4N69 - chain A; structure by X-ray diffraction, 1.80 A resolution.

Chain A:
Molecule: Serine Acetyltransferase Apoenzyme
From: Glycine max
Notes: EC 2.3.1.30
UniProtKB: I1KHY6 (I1KHY6_SOYBN); residues 1-286 here = UniProt positions 1-286
Sequence (286 residues; each row starts with the number of its first residue):
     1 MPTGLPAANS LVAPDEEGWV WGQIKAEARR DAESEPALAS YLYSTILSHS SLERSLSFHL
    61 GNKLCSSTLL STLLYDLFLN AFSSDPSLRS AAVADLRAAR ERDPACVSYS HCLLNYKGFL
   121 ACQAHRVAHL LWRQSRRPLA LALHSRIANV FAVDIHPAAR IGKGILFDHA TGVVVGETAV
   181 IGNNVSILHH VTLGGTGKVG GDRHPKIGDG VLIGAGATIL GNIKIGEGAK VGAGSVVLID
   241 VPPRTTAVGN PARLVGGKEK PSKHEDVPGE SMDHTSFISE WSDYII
Not modelled in the structure: 1-12, 256-286
Residues lining bound ligands: serine (SER): Pro104, Ala105, Asp168, His169, Gly194, Gly195, Gly197, Arg203, His204
Reported in the primary citation:
  - binding site for serine: Asp168, His169, Arg203, His204
  - self-association interface (contacts with another copy of this molecule); pairs are residue here / residue on that copy: Asp154-His169
  - conformationally variable residues (order/disorder transition): Leu193 to Pro205
  - catalytic residues: His169
  - catalytic residues: Asp154, His189 (proposed by the authors, not directly observed)
  - mutagenesis - D154A, D154N: decreased expression
  - mutagenesis - H169A, H189A: abolished catalytic activity
  - mutagenesis - D168A, D168N (10-fold), H169N (1,400-fold), H189N (30-fold): decreased catalytic activity
  - mutagenesis - R203A: abolished catalytic activity on serine
  - mutagenesis - E177Q (13-fold), R203K (500-fold), H204A: decreased catalytic activity on serine
  - mutagenesis - K230M (580-fold), T246A (6-fold): decreased catalytic activity on acetyl-CoA
  - mutagenesis - R253A: unchanged catalytic activity
  - mutagenesis - R253A (8-fold): decreased catalytic activity on CRC

Overview:
Bound to chain A: serine. From the paper: catalytic residues His169, Asp154 and His189; D168A, D168N and
H169N, among others, reduce catalytic activity; 15 substitutions were tested in all.
Chain A is Serine Acetyltransferase Apoenzyme (Glycine max); the structure, Soybean Serine Acetyltransferase
Complexed with Serine, was determined by X-ray diffraction, deposited together with 4N6A and 4N6B.
